9E6N - chains E and F of the 12 polymer chains in the assembly; structure by electron microscopy, 2.80 A resolution.

== Chain E (and F) ==
Molecule: DNA repair protein RAD51
From: Saccharomyces cerevisiae
Notes: chain F of this document is another copy of the same molecule, construct and numbering; everything in this record applies to it too
UniProtKB: P25454 (RAD51_YEAST); residue numbers follow UniProt; this construct covers 80-400
Amino-acid sequence (321 residues; each row starts with the number of its first residue):
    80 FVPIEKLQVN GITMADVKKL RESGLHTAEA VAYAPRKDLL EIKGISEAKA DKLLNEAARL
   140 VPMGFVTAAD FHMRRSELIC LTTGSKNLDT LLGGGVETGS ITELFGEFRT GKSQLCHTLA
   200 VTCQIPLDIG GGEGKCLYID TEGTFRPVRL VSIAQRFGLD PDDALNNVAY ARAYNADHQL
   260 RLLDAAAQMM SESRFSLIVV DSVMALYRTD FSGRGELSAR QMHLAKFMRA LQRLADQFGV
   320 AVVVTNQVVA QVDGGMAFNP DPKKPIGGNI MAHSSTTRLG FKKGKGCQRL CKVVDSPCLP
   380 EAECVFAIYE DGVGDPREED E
Unresolved in the structure: 80 (chain F: fully traced)
Bound ions: Mg2+: S192 (together with ATP)
Residues lining bound ligands:
  - ATP (adenosine-5'-triphosphate), molecule 1: E186, F187, R188, T189, G190, K191, S192, Q193, E221, R228, R368, I387, Y388, E389
  - ATP, molecule 2: H352, V373, D374, S375, P376, C377, L378, P379, E380
UniProt features mapped onto this chain:
  - binding site (ATP): G185 to S192
What the authors report for this chain:
  - specificity-determining residues: E108, R138, P141, D149, E156, G178, Q267, E271, G318 (proposed by the authors, not directly observed)
  - mutagenesis - D239A, D239A/D241A, D239A/D242A, D241A, D241A/D242A, D242A: unchanged growth in response to MMS
  - mutagenesis - D239A/D241A/D242A: abolished growth
  - mutagenesis - D239A/D241A/D242A: unchanged catalytic activity
  - mutagenesis - D239A/D241A/D242A (500 mM NaCl): decreased stability

== Interface between chain E and chain F ==
Pairs across the interface - 57 pairs, chain E then chain F:
  F187(E) with A351(F), hydrophobic; R357(F); D374(F)
  R188(E) with D374(F)
  Q193(E) with P376(F), hydrogen bond (side chain-backbone)
  L216(E) with F144(F), hydrophobic
  T223(E) with P376(F)
  F224(E) with F150(F), hydrophobic
  R225(E) with R154(F); E176(F), salt bridge; P376(F); C377(F)
  P226(E) with F150(F), hydrophobic; H151(F)
  L244(E) with A147(F), hydrogen bond (backbone-backbone); A148(F), hydrogen bond (backbone-backbone); H151(F)
  N245(E) with A148(F)
  V247(E) with T146(F); A147(F), hydrogen bond (backbone-backbone)
  A248(E) with V145(F)
  Y249(E) with F144(F); V145(F), hydrogen bond (backbone-backbone); F150(F), hydrophobic
  A250(E) with G143(F); F144(F), hydrophobic
  R251(E) with Q311(F); D315(F), salt bridge
  Y253(E) with Y112(F), hydrophobic; R308(F), hydrogen bond (backbone-side chain); D315(F)
  N254(E) with Y112(F), hydrogen bond (side chain-backbone); A113(F)
  D256(E) with R115(F), hydrogen bond (side chain-backbone)
  H257(E) with M142(F), hydrogen bond (side chain-backbone)
  L261(E) with M142(F); F144(F), hydrophobic
  A264(E) with F144(F), hydrophobic
  M268(E) with F144(F), hydrophobic
  R287(E) with I349(F)
  T288(E) with A304(F); K305(F), hydrogen bond (backbone-side chain); R308(F)
  D289(E) with K116(F), hydrogen bond (backbone-side chain)
  F290(E) with K116(F)
  S291(E) with K305(F), hydrogen bond
  E295(E) with K116(F), salt bridge
  Q326(E) with H352(F)
  V327(E) with N348(F)
  V328(E) with N348(F)
  A329(E) with N348(F), hydrogen bond (backbone-side chain)
  V331(E) with R293(F), hydrogen bond (backbone-side chain); L296(F), hydrophobic
  D332(E) with R293(F), salt bridge
  K362(E) with E380(F), salt bridge
  G363(E) with F337(F)
  K364(E) with F337(F)
Interface residues without a listed pair, chain E (45 interface residues in all): G185, K191, E221, V227, R228, A265, G333, K342
Interface residues without a listed pair, chain F (37 interface residues in all): A111, P114, M301, T355, V373

== Summary ==
Chain E and chain F form an interface of 45 and 37 residues respectively; the contacts include 14 hydrogen
bonds and 5 salt bridges. Polar pairs include R225(E)-E176(F), R251(E)-D315(F) and E295(E)-K116(F). The paper
reports that D239A/D241A/D242A of chain E abolish growth; specificity determinants E108(E), R138(E) and
P141(E) among others; 7 substitutions were tested in all.
Both chains are DNA repair protein RAD51 (Saccharomyces cerevisiae). Entry 9E6N (Cryo-EM structure of yeast
Rad51 nucleoprotein filament bound to Hed1) was determined by electron microscopy together with 9E6L from the
same study.
